6CX3 - chain A; structure by X-ray diffraction, 3.10 A resolution.

== Chain A ==
Protein: Proliferating cell nuclear antigen
Source organism: Saccharomyces cerevisiae (strain ATCC 204508 / S288c)
UniProtKB: P15873 (PCNA_YEAST); residue numbers follow UniProt; this construct covers 1-258
Sequence (259 residues; numbered 0 to 258; the number before each row is that of its first residue; numbering starts at 0):
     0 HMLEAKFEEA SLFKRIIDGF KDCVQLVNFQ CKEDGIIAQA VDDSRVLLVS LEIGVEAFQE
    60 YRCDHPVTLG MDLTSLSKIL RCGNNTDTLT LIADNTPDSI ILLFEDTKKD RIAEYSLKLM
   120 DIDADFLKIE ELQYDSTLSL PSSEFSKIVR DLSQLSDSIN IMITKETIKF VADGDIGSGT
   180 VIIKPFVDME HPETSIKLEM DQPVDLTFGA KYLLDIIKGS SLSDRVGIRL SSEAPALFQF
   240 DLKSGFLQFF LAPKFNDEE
Unresolved in the structure: 0, 256-258
Construct notes: expression tag (0); engineered mutation Thr179 (Ser in P15873)
Swiss-Prot annotation at these positions:
  - DNA-binding region: Arg61 to Arg80
  - cross-link (Glycyl lysine isopeptide (Lys-Gly)): Lys127 (interchain with G-Cter in SUMO), Lys164 (interchain with G-Cter in SUMO)
What the authors report for this chain:
  - mutagenesis - A112G, S115G, S115N, S115V, S177G, S177L, S177V: decreased growth in response to UV
  - post-translational modification sites: Lys164 (citing earlier work)
  - mutagenesis - I111E, I111L, A112E, Y114F, S115E, G178L, G178M, V180A: decreased growth
  - mutagenesis - Y114A, S115N, I181R: unchanged growth
  - mutagenesis - G178M: unchanged growth in response to UV radiation

== In short ==
The paper reports that I111E, I111L and A112E, among others, reduce growth; a modification site at Lys164; 17
substitutions were tested in all.
Chain A is Proliferating cell nuclear antigen (Saccharomyces cerevisiae (strain ATCC 204508 / S288c)); the
structure, S179T Mutant of Yeast PCNA, was determined by X-ray diffraction (same publication as 6CX2 and
6CX4).
